8W8N - chains D and G of the 9 polymer chains in the assembly; structure by X-ray diffraction, 2.69 A resolution.

== Chain D ==
Name: DNA-directed RNA polymerase subunit beta'
Organism: Thermus thermophilus HB8
Notes: EC 2.7.7.6
UniProtKB: Q8RQE8 (RPOC_THET8); residue numbers follow UniProt; this construct covers 1-1524
Sequence (1524 residues; row label = number of the first residue in the row):
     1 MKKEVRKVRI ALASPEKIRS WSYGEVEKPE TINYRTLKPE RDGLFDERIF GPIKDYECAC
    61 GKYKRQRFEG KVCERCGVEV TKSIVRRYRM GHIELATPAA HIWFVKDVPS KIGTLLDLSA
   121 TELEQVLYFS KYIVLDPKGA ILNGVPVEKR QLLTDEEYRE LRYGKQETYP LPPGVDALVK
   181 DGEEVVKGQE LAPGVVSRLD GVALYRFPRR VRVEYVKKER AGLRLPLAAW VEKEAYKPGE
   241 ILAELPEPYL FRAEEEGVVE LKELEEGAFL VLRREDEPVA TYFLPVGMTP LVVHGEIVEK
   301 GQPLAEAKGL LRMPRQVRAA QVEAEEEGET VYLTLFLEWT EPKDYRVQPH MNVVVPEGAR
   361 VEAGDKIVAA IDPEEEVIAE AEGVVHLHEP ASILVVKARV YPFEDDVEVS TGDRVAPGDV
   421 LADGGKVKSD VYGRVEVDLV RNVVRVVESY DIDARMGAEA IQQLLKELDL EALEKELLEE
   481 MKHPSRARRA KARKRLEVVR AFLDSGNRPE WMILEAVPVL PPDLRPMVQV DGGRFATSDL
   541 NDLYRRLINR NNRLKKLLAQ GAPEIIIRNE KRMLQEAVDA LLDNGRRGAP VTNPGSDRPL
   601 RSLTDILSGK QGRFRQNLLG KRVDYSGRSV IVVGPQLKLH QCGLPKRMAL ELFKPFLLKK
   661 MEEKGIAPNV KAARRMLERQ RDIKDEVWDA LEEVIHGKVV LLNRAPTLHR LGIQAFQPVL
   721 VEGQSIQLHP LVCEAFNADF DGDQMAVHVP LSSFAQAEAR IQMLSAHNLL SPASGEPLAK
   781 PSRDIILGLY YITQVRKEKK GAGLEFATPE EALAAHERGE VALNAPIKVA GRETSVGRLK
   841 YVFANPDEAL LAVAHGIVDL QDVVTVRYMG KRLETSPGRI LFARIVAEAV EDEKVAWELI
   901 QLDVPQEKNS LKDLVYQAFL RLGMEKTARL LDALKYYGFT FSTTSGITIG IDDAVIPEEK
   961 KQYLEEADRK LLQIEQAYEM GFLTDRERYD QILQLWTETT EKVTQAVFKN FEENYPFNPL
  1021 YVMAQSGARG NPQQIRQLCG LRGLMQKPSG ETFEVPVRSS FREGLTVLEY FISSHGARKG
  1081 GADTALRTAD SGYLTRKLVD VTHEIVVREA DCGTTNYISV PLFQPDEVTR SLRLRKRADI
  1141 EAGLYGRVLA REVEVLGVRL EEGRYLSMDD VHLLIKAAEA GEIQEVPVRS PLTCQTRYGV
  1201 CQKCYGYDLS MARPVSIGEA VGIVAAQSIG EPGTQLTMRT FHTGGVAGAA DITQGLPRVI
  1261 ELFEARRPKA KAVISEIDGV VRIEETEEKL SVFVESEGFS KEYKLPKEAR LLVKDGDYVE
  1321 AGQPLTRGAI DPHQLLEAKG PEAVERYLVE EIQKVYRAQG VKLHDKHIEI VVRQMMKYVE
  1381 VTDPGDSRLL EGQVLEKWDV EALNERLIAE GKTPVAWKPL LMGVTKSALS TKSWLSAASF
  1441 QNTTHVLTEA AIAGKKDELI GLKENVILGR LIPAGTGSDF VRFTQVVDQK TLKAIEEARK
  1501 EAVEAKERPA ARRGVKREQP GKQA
Disordered / not traced: 1-2, 143-144, 1238-1251, 1503-1524
Ion coordination: Zn2+ site 1: Cys58, Cys60, Cys73, Cys76; Mg2+ site 1: Asp739, Asp741, Asp743 (shared with 2 residues of chain I); Mg2+ site 2 near Lys840 (its only coordinating residue here); Mg2+ site 3: Trp897, Ile900; Zn2+ site 2: Cys1112, Cys1194, Cys1201, Cys1204

== Chain G ==
Molecule: 21-nt DNA strand
Sequence (21 nucleotides; row label = number of the first residue in the row; numbering starts at 0):
     0 CCTGCATCCG TGACACCAGG G
Disordered / not traced: 0-3, 20
Ion coordination: Mg2+: DG18 (shared with 1 residue of chain F)

== Interface between chain D and chain G ==
Pairs across the interface (19):
  Arg486(D) - DC4(G)  salt bridge to the phosphate
  Arg586(D) - DT10(G)  salt bridge to the phosphate
  Arg586(D) - DG11(G)  salt bridge to the phosphate
  Lys610(D) - DA14(G)  salt bridge to the phosphate
  Lys610(D) - DC15(G)  salt bridge to the phosphate
  Arg615(D) - DC13(G)  salt bridge to the phosphate
  Arg615(D) - DC15(G)  salt bridge to the phosphate
  Arg622(D) - DA17(G)  salt bridge to the phosphate
  Arg628(D) - DA17(G)  sugar contact
  Ala705(D) - DC15(G)  base contact
  Ala705(D) - DC16(G)  sugar contact
  Pro706(D) - DC15(G)  base contact
  Thr1088(D) - DA14(G)  base contact
  Ala1089(D) - DA14(G)  base contact
  Gly1092(D) - DA14(G)  sugar contact
  Tyr1093(D) - DA12(G)  sugar contact
  Tyr1093(D) - DC13(G)  sugar contact
  Gln1441(D) - DA12(G)  sugar contact
  Asn1442(D) - DA12(G)  hydrogen bond to the phosphate

== Summary ==
14 residues of chain D face 9 of chain G across their interface; the contacts include 1 hydrogen bond and 8
salt bridges. Polar contacts include Asn1442(D)-DA12(G), Arg486(D)-DC4(G) and Arg586(D)-DT10(G). Cys58(D),
Cys60(D), Cys73(D) and Cys76(D) coordinate Zn2+ site 1.
Here chain D is DNA-directed RNA polymerase subunit beta' (Thermus thermophilus HB8) and chain G is a 21-nt
DNA strand. Entry 8W8N (Thermus thermophilus initiation transcription complex in the pre-translocated state)
was determined by X-ray diffraction together with 8W8O and 8W8P from the same study.
